6P3O - chain A; structure by X-ray diffraction, 1.80 A resolution.

# Chain A
Molecule: Tetrahydroprotoberberine N-methyltransferase
Organism: Glaucium flavum
Notes: EC 2.1.1.122
Sequence (383 residues; each row starts with the number of its first residue; numbers below 1 keep their minus sign (Met-24 is residue -24)):
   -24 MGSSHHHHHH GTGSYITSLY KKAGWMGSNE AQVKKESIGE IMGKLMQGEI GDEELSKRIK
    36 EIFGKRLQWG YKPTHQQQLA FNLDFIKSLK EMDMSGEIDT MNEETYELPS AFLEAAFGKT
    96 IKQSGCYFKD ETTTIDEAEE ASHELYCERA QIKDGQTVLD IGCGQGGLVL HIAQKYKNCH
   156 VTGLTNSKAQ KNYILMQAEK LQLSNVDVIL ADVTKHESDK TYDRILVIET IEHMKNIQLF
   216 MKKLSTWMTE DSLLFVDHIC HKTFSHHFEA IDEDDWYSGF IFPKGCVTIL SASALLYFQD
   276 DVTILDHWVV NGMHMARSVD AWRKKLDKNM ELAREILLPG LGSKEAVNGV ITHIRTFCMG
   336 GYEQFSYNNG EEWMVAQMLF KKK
Not modelled in the structure: -24 to 9, 71-78
Ligand contacts:
  - S-adenosylhomocysteine (SAH): Tyr81, Lys97, Gln98, Ser99, Gly137, Cys138, Gly139, Leu159, Thr160, Asn161, Ser162, Gln165, Ala186, Asp187, Val188, Thr189, Ile203, Glu204, Thr205, His208, Met209
  - SYT ((5S,12bS)-5-methyl-6,7,12b,13-tetrahydro-2H,4H,10H-[1,3]dioxolo[4,5-g][1,3]dioxolo[7,8]isoquinolino[3,2-a]isoquinolin-5-ium): Glu79, Tyr81, Phe92, Gln98, Ser99, Glu204, Glu207, His208, Ile234, Phe243, Phe257, Val262, Ile264, Met290, Trp297, Ile329, Phe332, Gln339, Phe340
Reported in the primary citation:
  - binding site for SYT: Tyr81, Phe92, Glu204, Glu207, His208, Ile234, Phe243, Phe257, Val262, Met290, Trp297, Ile329, Phe332, Gln339, Phe340
  - binding site for S-adenosylhomocysteine: Tyr81
  - contacts within the chain: Phe38-Arg41 (water-mediated contact), Arg41-Phe243 (water-mediated contact), Tyr81-His208, His328-Phe332, Phe87-Ile329 (hydrophobic contact), Leu301-Ile329 (hydrophobic contact), Val325-Ile329 (hydrophobic contact)
  - catalytic residues: Tyr81, His208 (proposed by the authors, not directly observed)
  - catalytic residues: Glu204, Glu207
  - mutagenesis - E204A (<5% of WT activity), E207A (<5% of WT activity), H328A (5-fold), I329A (>10-fold), F332A (>10-fold), F340Y: decreased catalytic activity on stylopine
  - mutagenesis - R41A (>2-fold), H328A (2-fold): increased catalytic activity on THP
  - mutagenesis - E204A, E207A (20% activity), H328A (2-fold), I329A (>10-fold), F332A (>10-fold), F340Y: decreased catalytic activity on scoulerine
  - mutagenesis - H208A (<5% of WT activity), M290P: decreased catalytic activity on protoberberine substrates
  - mutagenesis - M290P, F340Y: unchanged catalytic activity on pavine
  - mutagenesis - F340Y: increased catalytic activity on tetrahydropalmatine
  - mutagenesis - E204A/M290P/F340Y: decreased catalytic activity on pavine
  - mutagenesis - R41A (>2-fold): increased catalytic activity on scoulerine
  - mutagenesis - R41A: unchanged catalytic activity on stylopine
  - mutagenesis - E204A (<5% of WT activity), E207A (<5% of WT activity), I329A (>10-fold), F332A (>10-fold): decreased catalytic activity on THP
  - mutagenesis - E204A/E207A, E204A/H208A, E207A/H208A: decreased catalytic activity
  - specificity-determining residues: Phe243, Phe257, Met290, Phe340
  - mutagenesis - E204A/M290P/F340Y: decreased catalytic activity on stylopine, THP, and scoulerine
  - mutagenesis - Y81A (2-5-fold), Y81F (2-5-fold), Y81R (2-5-fold): decreased catalytic activity on all three substrates

# Overview
Ligands of chain A: S-adenosylhomocysteine and compound SYT. The paper reports catalytic residues Tyr81,
His208 and Glu204 among others; E204A, E207A and H328A, among others, reduce catalytic activity on stylopine;
16 substitutions were tested in all.
Chain A is Tetrahydroprotoberberine N-methyltransferase (Glaucium flavum); the structure,
Tetrahydroprotoberberine N-methyltransferase in complex with (S)-cis-N-methylstylopine and
S-adenosylhomocysteine, was determined by X-ray diffraction together with 6P3M from the same study.
